8SQW - chains A and C of the 9 polymer chains in the assembly; structure by electron microscopy, 2.16 A resolution.

[Chain A]
Molecule: Particulate methane monooxygenase alpha subunit
Organism: Methylococcus capsulatus
UniProt: G1UBD1 (PMOB_METCA); residues 33-414 here = UniProt positions 33-414
Chain sequence (382 residues; each row starts with the number of its first residue):
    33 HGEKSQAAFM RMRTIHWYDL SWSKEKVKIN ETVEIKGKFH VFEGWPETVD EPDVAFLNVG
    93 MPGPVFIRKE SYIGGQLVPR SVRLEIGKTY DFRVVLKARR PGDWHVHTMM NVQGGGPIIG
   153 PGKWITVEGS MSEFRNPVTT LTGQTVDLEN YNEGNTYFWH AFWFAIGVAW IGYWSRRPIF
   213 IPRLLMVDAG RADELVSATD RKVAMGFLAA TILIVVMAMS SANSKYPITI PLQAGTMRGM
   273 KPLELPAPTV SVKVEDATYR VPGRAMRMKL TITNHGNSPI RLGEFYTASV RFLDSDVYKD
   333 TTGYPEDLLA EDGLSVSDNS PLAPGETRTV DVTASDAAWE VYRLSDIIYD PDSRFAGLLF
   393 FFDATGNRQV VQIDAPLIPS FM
Bound ions: Cu ion site 1: His33, His137, His139; Cu ion site 2: His48, His72, Gln404
Small-molecule neighbours: diundecyl phosphatidyl choline (PLC): Val248, Met251, Asn255, Thr261

[Chain C]
Molecule: Ammonia monooxygenase/methane monooxygenase, subunit C family protein
Organism: Methylococcus capsulatus
UniProt: Q603F1 (Q603F1_METCA); residues 45-280 here correspond to UniProt positions 16-251 (UniProt number = residue number - 29)
Chain sequence (236 residues; numbered 45 to 280; the number before each row is that of its first residue):
    45 LLDKKWLTFA LAIYTVFYLW VRWYEGVYGW SAGLDSFAPE FETYWMNFLY TEIVLEIVTA
   105 SILWGYLWKT RDRNLAALTP REELRRNFTH LVWLVAYAWA IYWGASYFTE QDGTWHQTIV
   165 RDTDFTPSHI IEFYLSYPIY IITGFAAFIY AKTRLPFFAK GISLPYLVLV VGPFMILPNV
   225 GLNEWGHTFW FMEELFVAPL HYGFVIFGWL ALAVMGTLTQ TFYSFAQGGL GQSLCE
Bound ions: Cu ion: Asn227, His231 (together with trifluoroethanol)
Small-molecule neighbours:
  - trifluoroethanol (ETF): Thr153, Asp156, His160, His173, Glu176, Phe177, Asn227, His231, Phe240, His245, Phe248
  - 1,2-dihexanoyl-sn-glycero-3-phosphocholine (HXG), molecule 1: Leu63, Arg66, Trp67, Trp143, Tyr146, Trp147, Tyr151
  - 1,2-dihexanoyl-sn-glycero-3-phosphocholine (HXG), molecule 2: Trp234, Phe235, Met236, Glu237, Pro243, Tyr246
  - 1,2-didecanoyl-sn-glycero-3-phosphocholine (P1O), molecule 1: Trp50, Phe53, Ala54, Tyr58, Thr103, Leu107, Tyr110, Leu111, Arg130, Thr133, Val136, Trp137, Ala140, Ile186, Thr187, Tyr194, Arg198
  - 1,2-didecanoyl-sn-glycero-3-phosphocholine (P1O), molecule 2: Ser105, Trp108, Gly109, Trp112, Phe189, Phe192, Ile193, Lys196, Ile206, Leu211, Phe218
  - 1,2-didecanoyl-sn-glycero-3-phosphocholine (P1O), molecule 3: Leu208, Leu211, Val212, Val215, Leu254
  - diundecyl phosphatidyl choline (PLC), molecule 1: Ile57, Val60, Phe61, Trp64, Trp67, Tyr68, Tyr72, Tyr88, Asn91, Phe92, Thr95, Glu96, Leu99, Glu100, Thr103, Leu179, Ile183, Ile186
  - diundecyl phosphatidyl choline (PLC), molecule 2: Ser80, Phe81, Phe85, Met90, Leu93, Tyr94, Ile97, Val98, Ile101, Thr167, Asp168, Phe169, Tyr178, Leu221, Pro222, Val224, Gly225, Glu228
  - diundecyl phosphatidyl choline (PLC), molecule 3: Ile97, Glu100, Ile101, Tyr178, Pro182, Leu221
  - diundecyl phosphatidyl choline (PLC), molecule 4: Leu226, Trp229, Phe233, Trp234, Phe235, Met236, Pro243
  - diundecyl phosphatidyl choline (PLC), molecule 5: Phe235, Glu237, Leu239, Val241, Pro243, Tyr246, Val249, Trp253

[Interface between chain A and chain C]
Residue-residue contacts - 29 pairs, chain A then chain C:
  His33(A) - Leu78(C)
  His33(A) - Asp166(C)
  Gly34(A) - Val164(C)
  Gly34(A) - Arg165(C)
  Gly34(A) - Asp166(C)
  Glu35(A) - Asp166(C)
  Lys36(A) - Asp79(C)  salt bridge
  Lys36(A) - Phe81(C)
  Ser37(A) - Ser80(C)
  Ser37(A) - Phe81(C)
  Ser37(A) - Asp166(C)  hydrogen bond
  Met93(A) - Thr162(C)
  Pro94(A) - Trp74(C)
  Pro94(A) - Leu78(C)  hydrophobic
  Met141(A) - Val164(C)  hydrophobic
  Gln145(A) - Glu237(C)
  Gly146(A) - Met236(C)
  Gly147(A) - Met236(C)
  Gly148(A) - Met236(C)
  Ile151(A) - Val164(C)  hydrophobic
  Phe212(A) - Phe266(C)  hydrophobic
  Ile213(A) - Phe266(C)  hydrophobic
  Ile213(A) - Leu278(C)  hydrophobic
  Leu216(A) - Phe266(C)  hydrophobic
  Leu216(A) - Tyr267(C)  hydrophobic
  Leu217(A) - Leu278(C)  hydrophobic
  Leu217(A) - Cys279(C)  hydrophobic
  Asp220(A) - Tyr267(C)  hydrogen bond
  Arg375(A) - Phe81(C)
Also at the interface, not in a pair above, chain A (24 interface residues in all): Gly95, Arg132, Pro149, Pro214, Met218
Also at the interface, not in a pair above, chain C (19 interface residues in all): Ile163, Thr263, Phe269, Leu274

[Overview]
24 residues of chain A and 19 residues of chain C are in contact, with 2 hydrogen bonds and 1 salt bridge.
Polar pairs include Lys36(A)-Asp79(C), Ser37(A)-Asp166(C) and Asp220(A)-Tyr267(C). Bound to chain A: diundecyl
phosphatidyl choline.
Chain A is Particulate methane monooxygenase alpha subunit and chain C is Ammonia monooxygenase/methane
monooxygenase, subunit C family protein, both from Methylococcus capsulatus; the structure, particulate
methane monooxygenase crosslinked with 2,2,2-trifluoroethanol bound, was determined by electron microscopy
together with 8SR5, 8SR1, 8SR2, 8SR4 and 8OYI from the same study.
